1WS8 - chains A and C of the 4 polymer chains in the assembly; structure by X-ray diffraction, 1.60 A resolution.

Chain A (and C):
Protein: mavicyanin
Organism: Cucurbita pepo
Notes: chain C of this document is another copy of the same molecule, construct and numbering; everything in this record applies to it too
UniProt: P80728 (MAVI_CUCPE); residues 2-109 here correspond to UniProt positions 1-108 (UniProt number = residue number - 1)
Sequence (109 residues; row label = number of the first residue in the row):
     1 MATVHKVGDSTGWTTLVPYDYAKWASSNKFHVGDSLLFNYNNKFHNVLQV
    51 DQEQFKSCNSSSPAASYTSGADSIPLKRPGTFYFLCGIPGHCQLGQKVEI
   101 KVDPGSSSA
Disordered / not traced: 105-109 (chain C: 104-109)
Construct notes: initiating methionine (1)
Disulfide bonds: C58-C92

Chain A / chain C interface:
Residue-residue contacts - 11 pairs, chain A then chain C:
  M1(A) - K77(C)
  A2(A) - K77(C)  hydrogen bond (backbone-side chain)
  Y67(A) - T68(C)
  S69(A) - S66(C)
  A71(A) - P63(C)
  A71(A) - A64(C)
  A71(A) - A65(C)
  A71(A) - S66(C)  hydrogen bond (backbone-backbone)
  D72(A) - S66(C)
  S73(A) - S66(C)  hydrogen bond (backbone-backbone)
  S73(A) - Y67(C)
Other interface residues (no listed pair), chain A (10 interface residues in all): T3, L37, K77
Other interface residues (no listed pair), chain C (8 interface residues in all): S69

Overview:
The interface between chain A and chain C involves 10 residues on one side and 8 on the other; the contacts
include 3 hydrogen bonds. Among the polar pairs are A2(A)-K77(C), A71(A)-S66(C) and S73(A)-S66(C).
Both chains are mavicyanin (Cucurbita pepo). Entry 1WS8 (Crystal Structure of Mavicyanin from Cucurbita pepo
medullosa (Zucchini)) was determined by X-ray diffraction together with 1WS7 from the same study.
